Entry 7C2T (electron microscopy, 9.40 A resolution (very low resolution: no residue pairs are listed; an interface is given only as per-side residue counts)); this record covers chains B and E of the 8 polymer chains in the assembly.

Chain B:
Name: envelope protein
From: Zika virus
UniProt: A0A2D1AHP1 (A0A2D1AHP1_ZIKV); residues 1-504 here correspond to UniProt positions 291-794 (UniProt number = residue number + 290)
Amino-acid sequence (504 residues; each row starts with the number of its first residue):
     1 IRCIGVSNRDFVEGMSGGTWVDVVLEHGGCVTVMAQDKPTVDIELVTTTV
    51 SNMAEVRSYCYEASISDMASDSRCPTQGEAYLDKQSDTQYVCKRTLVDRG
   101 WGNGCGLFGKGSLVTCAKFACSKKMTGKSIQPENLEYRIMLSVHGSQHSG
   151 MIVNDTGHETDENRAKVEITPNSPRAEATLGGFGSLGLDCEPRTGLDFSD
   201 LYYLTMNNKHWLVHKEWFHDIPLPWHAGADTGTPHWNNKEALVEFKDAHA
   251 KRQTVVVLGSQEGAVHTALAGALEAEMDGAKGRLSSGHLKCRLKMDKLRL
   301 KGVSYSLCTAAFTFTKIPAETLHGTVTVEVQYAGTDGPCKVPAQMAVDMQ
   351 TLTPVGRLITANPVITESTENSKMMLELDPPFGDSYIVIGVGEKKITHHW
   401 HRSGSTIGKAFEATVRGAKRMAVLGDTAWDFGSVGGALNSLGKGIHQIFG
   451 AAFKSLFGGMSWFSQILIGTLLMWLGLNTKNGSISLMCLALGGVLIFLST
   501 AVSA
Unresolved in the structure: 151-160

Chain E:
Name: M protein
From: Zika virus
UniProt: A0A2D1AQS6 (A0A2D1AQS6_ZIKV); residues 1-75 here correspond to UniProt positions 216-290 (UniProt number = residue number + 215)
Amino-acid sequence (75 residues; each row starts with the number of its first residue):
     1 AVTLPSHSTRKLQTRSQTWLESREYTKHLIRVENWIFRNPGFALAAAAIA
    51 WLLGSSTSQKVIYLVMILLIAPAYS

How chain B and chain E interact:
At this resolution (9 A) residue pairs are not listed: 4 residues of chain B and 4 of chain E lie at the interface.

Overview:
The chain B/chain E interface involves 4 residues from each chain.
Here chain B is envelope protein and chain E is M protein, both from Zika virus. Entry 7C2T (Helical
reconstruction of Zika virus complexed with Fab C10) was determined by electron microscopy together with 7C2S
from the same study.
